6WGC - chains C and F of the 11 polymer chains in the assembly; structure by electron microscopy, 4.30 A resolution (low resolution: residue-level contacts below are approximate; hydrogen-bond / salt-bridge calls are withheld).

== Chain C ==
Name: Origin recognition complex subunit 3
Source organism: Saccharomyces cerevisiae
UniProt: P54790 (ORC3_YEAST); residues 1-616 here = UniProt positions 1-616
Sequence (616 residues; row label = number of the first residue in the row):
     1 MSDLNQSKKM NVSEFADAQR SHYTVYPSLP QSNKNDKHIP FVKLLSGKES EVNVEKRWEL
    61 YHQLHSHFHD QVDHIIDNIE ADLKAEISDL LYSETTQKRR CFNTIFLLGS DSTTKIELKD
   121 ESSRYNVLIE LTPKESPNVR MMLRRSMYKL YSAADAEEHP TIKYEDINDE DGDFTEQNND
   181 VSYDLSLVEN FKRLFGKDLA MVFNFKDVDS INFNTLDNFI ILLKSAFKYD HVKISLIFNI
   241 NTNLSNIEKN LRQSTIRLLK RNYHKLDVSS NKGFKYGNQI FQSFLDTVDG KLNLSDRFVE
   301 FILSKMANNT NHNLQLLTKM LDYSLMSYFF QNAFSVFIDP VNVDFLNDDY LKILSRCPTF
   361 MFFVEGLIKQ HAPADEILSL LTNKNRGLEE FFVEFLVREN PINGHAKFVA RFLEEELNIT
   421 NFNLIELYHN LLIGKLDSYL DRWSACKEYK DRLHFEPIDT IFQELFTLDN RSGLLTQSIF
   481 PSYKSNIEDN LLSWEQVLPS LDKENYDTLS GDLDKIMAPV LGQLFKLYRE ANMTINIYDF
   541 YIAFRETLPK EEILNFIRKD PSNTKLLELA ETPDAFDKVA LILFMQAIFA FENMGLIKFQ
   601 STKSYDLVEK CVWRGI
Not modelled in the structure: 1-15, 28-54, 160-179, 500-508, 616
Swiss-Prot annotation at these positions:
  - modified residue: Ser2 (N-acetylserine)

== Chain F ==
Name: Origin recognition complex subunit 6
Source organism: Saccharomyces cerevisiae
UniProt: P38826 (ORC6_YEAST); residue numbers follow UniProt; this construct covers 1-435
Sequence (435 residues; row label = number of the first residue in the row):
     1 MSMQQVQHCV AEVLRLDPQE KPDWSSGYLK KLTNATSILY NTSLNKVMLK QDEEVARCHI
    61 CAYIASQKMN EKHMPDLCYY IDSIPLEPKK AKHLMNLFRQ SLSNSSPMKQ FAWTPSPKKN
   121 KRSPVKNGGR FTSSDPKELR NQLFGTPTKV RKSQNNDSFV IPELPPMQTN ESPSITRRKL
   181 AFEEDEDEDE EEPGNDGLSL KSHSNKSITG TRNVDSDEYE NHESDPTSEE EPLGVQESRS
   241 GRTKQNKAVG KPQSELKTAK ALRKRGRIPN SLLVKKYCKM TTEEIIRLCN DFELPREVAY
   301 KIVDEYNINA SRLVCPWQLV CGLVLNCTFI VFNERRRKDP RIDHFIVSKM CSLMLTSKVD
   361 DVIECVKLVK ELIIGEKWFR DLQIRYDDFD GIRYDEIIFR KLGSMLQTTN ILVTDDQYNI
   421 WKKRIEMDLA LTEPL
Not modelled in the structure: 1-270, 390-392, 431-435

== Chain C / chain F interface ==
Pairs across the interface (51; chain C residue first):
  Tyr323(C) - Met405(F)
  Ser327(C) - Met405(F)
  Phe330(C) - Met405(F)
  Phe330(C) - Leu406(F)
  Gln331(C) - Met405(F)
  Gln331(C) - Gln407(F)
  Gln331(C) - Thr409(F)
  Ser355(C) - Tyr418(F)
  Arg356(C) - Leu412(F)
  Arg356(C) - Val413(F)
  Arg356(C) - Asp415(F)
  Pro358(C) - Ile411(F)
  Met361(C) - Val413(F)
  Met361(C) - Trp421(F)
  Glu365(C) - Trp421(F)
  Ile368(C) - Leu429(F)
  Ala374(C) - Leu429(F)
  Leu378(C) - Ala430(F)
  Leu381(C) - Lys422(F)
  Leu381(C) - Glu426(F)
  Glu464(C) - Ile411(F)
  Arg471(C) - Thr409(F)
  Arg471(C) - Asn410(F)
  Arg471(C) - Ile411(F)
  Ser472(C) - Gln407(F)
  Ser472(C) - Thr408(F)
  Ser472(C) - Thr409(F)
  Leu474(C) - Ser404(F)
  Leu474(C) - Met405(F)
  Leu474(C) - Gln407(F)
  Asn490(C) - Lys401(F)
  Leu492(C) - Glu371(F)
  Leu492(C) - Ile374(F)
  Leu492(C) - Gly375(F)
  Leu492(C) - Arg380(F)
  Ser493(C) - Arg380(F)
  Trp494(C) - Arg380(F)
  Glu495(C) - Gln383(F)
  Glu495(C) - Phe389(F)
  Glu495(C) - Tyr394(F)
  Gln496(C) - Ile397(F)
  Gln496(C) - Ile398(F)
  Gln496(C) - Lys401(F)
  Val497(C) - Lys401(F)
  Leu498(C) - Tyr394(F)
  Pro499(C) - Tyr394(F)
  Ala518(C) - Arg380(F)
  Lys526(C) - Gly375(F)
  Lys526(C) - Arg380(F)
  Arg529(C) - Glu371(F)
  Arg614(C) - Glu371(F)
Also at the interface, not in a pair above, chain C (34 interface residues in all): Phe360, Gly473, Lys515, Ile516
Also at the interface, not in a pair above, chain F (29 interface residues in all): Lys377, Asp381

== Overview ==
34 residues of chain C and 29 residues of chain F are in contact.
Here chain C is Origin recognition complex subunit 3 and chain F is Origin recognition complex subunit 6, both
from Saccharomyces cerevisiae. Entry 6WGC (Atomic model of semi-attached mutant OCCM-DNA complex
(ORC-Cdc6-Cdt1-Mcm2-7 with Mcm6 WHD truncation)) was determined by electron microscopy together with 6WGF,
6WGG and 6WGI from the same study.
